4YG2 - chains A and F of the 6 polymer chains in the assembly; structure by X-ray diffraction, 3.70 A resolution.

Chain A:
Protein: DNA-directed RNA polymerase subunit alpha
Source organism: Escherichia coli O157:H7
Notes: EC 2.7.7.6
Reference sequence: P0A7Z6 (RPOA_ECO57); numbering as in UniProt (aligned over 1-329)
Amino-acid sequence (329 residues; numbered 1 to 329; the number before each row is that of its first residue):
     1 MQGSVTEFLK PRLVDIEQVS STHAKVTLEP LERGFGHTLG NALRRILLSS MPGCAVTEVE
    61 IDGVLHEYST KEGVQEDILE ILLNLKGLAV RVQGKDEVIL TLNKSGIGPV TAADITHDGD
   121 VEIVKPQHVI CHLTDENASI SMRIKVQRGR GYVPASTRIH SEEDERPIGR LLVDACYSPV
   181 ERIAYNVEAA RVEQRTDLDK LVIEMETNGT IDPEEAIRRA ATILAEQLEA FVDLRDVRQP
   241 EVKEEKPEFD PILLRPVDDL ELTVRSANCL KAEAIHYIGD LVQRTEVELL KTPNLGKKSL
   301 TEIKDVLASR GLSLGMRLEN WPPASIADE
Disordered / not traced: 1-6, 326-329

Chain F:
Protein: RNA polymerase sigma factor RpoD
Source organism: Escherichia coli K12
Reference sequence: P00579 (RPOD_ECOLI); residue numbers follow UniProt; this construct covers 1-613
Amino-acid sequence (613 residues; numbered 1 to 613; the number before each row is that of its first residue):
     1 MEQNPQSQLK LLVTRGKEQG YLTYAEVNDH LPEDIVDSDQ IEDIIQMIND MGIQVMEEAP
    61 DADDLMLAEN TADEDAAEAA AQVLSSVESE IGRTTDPVRM YMREMGTVEL LTREGEIDIA
   121 KRIEDGINQV QCSVAEYPEA ITYLLEQYDR VEAEEARLSD LITGFVDPNA EEDLAPTATH
   181 VGSELSQEDL DDDEDEDEED GDDDSADDDN SIDPELAREK FAELRAQYVV TRDTIKAKGR
   241 SHATAQEEIL KLSEVFKQFR LVPKQFDYLV NSMRVMMDRV RTQERLIMKL CVEQCKMPKK
   301 NFITLFTGNE TSDTWFNAAI AMNKPWSEKL HDVSEEVHRA LQKLQQIEEE TGLTIEQVKD
   361 INRRMSIGEA KARRAKKEMV EANLRLVISI AKKYTNRGLQ FLDLIQEGNI GLMKAVDKFE
   421 YRRGYKFSTY ATWWIRQAIT RSIADQARTI RIPVHMIETI NKLNRISRQM LQEMGREPTP
   481 EELAERMLMP EDKIRKVLKI AKEPISMETP IGDDEDSHLG DFIEDTTLEL PLDSATTESL
   541 RAATHDVLAG LTAREAKVLR MRFGIDMNTD YTLEEVGKQF DVTRERIRQI EAKALRKLRH
   601 PSRSEVLRSF LDD
Disordered / not traced: 1-93, 168-212, 237-242, 613
Curated features (UniProtKB/Swiss-Prot):
  - DNA-binding region: Leu573 to Ala592 (H-T-H motif)
  - region: Arg584 to Arg599 (Interaction with anti-sigma factors)
  - motif: Asp403 to Gln406 (Interaction with polymerase core subunit RpoC)
  - site: Arg562 (Interaction with anti-sigma factors)
  - mutagenesis: Ala553 (A553D: Disrupts the interaction with Escherichia phage lambda antitermination protein Q), Arg596 (R596D/E: 2-fold reduction in activation of class II Crp-dependent promoters)
What the authors report for this chain:
  - conformationally variable residues (order/disorder transition): Thr509 to Leu519

Chain A / chain F interface:
Contacting residue pairs (13):
  Glu248(A) with Ser602(F)
  Phe249(A) with Pro601(F), hydrophobic
  Asp250(A) with Pro601(F); Ser604(F), hydrogen bond; Glu605(F); Arg608(F), salt bridge
  Pro251(A) with Glu605(F)
  Val282(A) with His600(F)
  Arg310(A) with Arg608(F), hydrogen bond (backbone-side chain)
  Gly311(A) with Arg599(F)
  Leu312(A) with His600(F); Arg608(F)
  Met316(A) with His600(F), hydrogen bond
Also at the interface, not in a pair above, chain A (13 interface residues in all): Pro247, Ile252, Leu253, Ser313

In short:
13 residues of chain A and 7 residues of chain F are in contact, with 3 hydrogen bonds and 1 salt bridge.
Polar contacts include Asp250(A)-Arg608(F), Asp250(A)-Ser604(F) and Arg310(A)-Arg608(F). From UniProt: 2
mutagenesis sites on chain F. The paper reports conformational variability at Thr509(F).
Chain A is DNA-directed RNA polymerase subunit alpha (Escherichia coli O157:H7) and chain F is RNA polymerase
sigma factor RpoD (Escherichia coli K12); the structure, X-ray crystal structur of Escherichia coli RNA
polymerase sigma70 holoenzyme, was determined by X-ray diffraction.
